PDB entry 8QAK | X-ray diffraction, 1.95 A resolution | chain A

== Chain A ==
Molecule: Glycoside hydrolase family 20 catalytic domain-containing protein
Source organism: Terribacillus saccharophilus
Reference sequence: A0A075LPR4 (A0A075LPR4_9BACI); residues 1-324 here correspond to UniProt positions 24-347 (UniProt number = residue number + 23)
Amino-acid sequence (324 residues; numbered 1 to 324; the number before each row is that of its first residue):
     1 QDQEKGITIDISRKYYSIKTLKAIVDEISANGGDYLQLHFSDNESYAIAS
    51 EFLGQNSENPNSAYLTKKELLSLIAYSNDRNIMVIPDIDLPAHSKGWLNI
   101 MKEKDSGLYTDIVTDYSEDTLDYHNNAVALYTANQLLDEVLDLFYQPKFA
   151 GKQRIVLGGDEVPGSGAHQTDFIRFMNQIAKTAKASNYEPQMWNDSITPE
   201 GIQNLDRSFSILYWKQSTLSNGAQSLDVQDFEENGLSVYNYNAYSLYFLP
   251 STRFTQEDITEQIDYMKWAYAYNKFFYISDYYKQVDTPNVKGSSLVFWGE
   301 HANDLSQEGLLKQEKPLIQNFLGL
Disordered / not traced: 1-2
Differences from the reference sequence: variant Gly-309 (Arg332 in A0A075LPR4)
What the authors report for this chain:
  - binding site for acetate ion: Asp-160, Tyr-247

== In short ==
The paper reports a binding site for acetate ion at Asp-160 and Tyr-247.
Chain A is Glycoside hydrolase family 20 catalytic domain-containing protein (Terribacillus saccharophilus);
the structure, Dispersin from Terribacillus saccharophilus DispTs3, was determined by X-ray diffraction (same
publication as 8QB6, 8QCE and 9HTA).
